Entry 4LH2 (X-ray diffraction, 1.67 A resolution); this record covers chains A and B.

# Chain A (and B)
Molecule: Delta-1-pyrroline-5-carboxylate dehydrogenase, mitochondrial
From: Mus musculus
Notes: EC 1.5.1.12; chain B of this document is another copy of the same molecule, construct and numbering; everything in this record applies to it too
UniProtKB: Q8CHT0 (AL4A1_MOUSE); residues 22-563 here correspond to UniProt positions 21-562 (UniProt number = residue number - 1)
Amino-acid sequence (563 residues; numbered 1 to 563; the number before each row is that of its first residue):
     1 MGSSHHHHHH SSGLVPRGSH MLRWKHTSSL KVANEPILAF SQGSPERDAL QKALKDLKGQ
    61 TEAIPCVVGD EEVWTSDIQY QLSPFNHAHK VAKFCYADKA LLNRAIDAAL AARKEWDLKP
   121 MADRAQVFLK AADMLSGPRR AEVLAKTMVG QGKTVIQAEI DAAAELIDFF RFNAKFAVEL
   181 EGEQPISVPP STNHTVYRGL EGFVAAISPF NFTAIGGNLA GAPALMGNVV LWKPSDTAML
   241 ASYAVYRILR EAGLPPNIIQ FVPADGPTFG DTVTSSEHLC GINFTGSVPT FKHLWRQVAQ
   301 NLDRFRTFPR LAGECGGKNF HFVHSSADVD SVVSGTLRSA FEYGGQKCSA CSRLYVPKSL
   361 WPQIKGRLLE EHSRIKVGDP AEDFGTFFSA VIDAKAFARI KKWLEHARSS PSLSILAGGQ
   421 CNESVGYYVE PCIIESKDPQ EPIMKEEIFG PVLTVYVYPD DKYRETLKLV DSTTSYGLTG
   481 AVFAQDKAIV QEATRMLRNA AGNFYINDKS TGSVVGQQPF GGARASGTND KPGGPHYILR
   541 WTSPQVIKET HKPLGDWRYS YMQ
Unresolved in the structure: 1-29 (chain B: 1-19)
Construct notes: initiating methionine (1); expression tag (2-21); conflict Ala33 (Thr32 in Q8CHT0), Thr61 (Met60 in Q8CHT0), Lys468 (Gln467 in Q8CHT0)
Small-molecule neighbours: succinic acid (SIN): Asn211, Phe212, Lys347, Cys348, Ser349, Thr511, Gly512, Ser513, Phe520

# Interface between chain A and chain B
Pairs across the interface - 210 pairs, chain A then chain B:
  Ala39(A) with Tyr561(B)
  Phe40(A) with Tyr561(B)
  Arg47(A) with Tyr561(B), hydrogen bond (side chain-backbone)
  Asp117(A) with Arg498(B), salt bridge
  Leu118(A) with Arg498(B)
  Thr154(A) with Tyr561(B)
  Val155(A) with Tyr561(B), hydrophobic
  Ile156(A) with Tyr559(B), hydrophobic; Tyr561(B), hydrophobic
  Phe172(A) with Ile186(B), hydrophobic
  Leu180(A) with His536(B)
  Glu183(A) with Pro535(B); His536(B)
  Pro185(A) with Gly516(B); Gln517(B)
  Ile186(A) with Phe172(B), hydrophobic; Gly516(B), hydrogen bond (backbone-backbone); Gln517(B)
  Val188(A) with Gln517(B)
  Asn193(A) with Gln517(B); Gln518(B), hydrogen bond
  Val196(A) with Arg498(B)
  Tyr197(A) with His536(B)
  Arg198(A) with Arg498(B), hydrogen bond (side chain-backbone); Asn499(B); Ala501(B), hydrogen bond (side chain-backbone); Gly502(B); Asn529(B)
  Glu201(A) with Asn499(B); Arg524(B), salt bridge
  Phe291(A) with Phe308(B), hydrophobic
  Lys292(A) with Leu302(B); Asp303(B), salt bridge
  Trp295(A) with Ala299(B); Leu302(B), hydrophobic; Phe308(B), hydrophobic; Pro309(B)
  Arg296(A) with Ala299(B), hydrogen bond (side chain-backbone); Gln300(B), hydrogen bond (side chain-backbone); Leu302(B); Asp303(B), salt bridge
  Ala299(A) with Trp295(B); Arg296(B), hydrogen bond (backbone-side chain); Ala299(B), hydrophobic
  Gln300(A) with Arg296(B), hydrogen bond (backbone-side chain)
  Leu302(A) with Lys292(B); Trp295(B), hydrophobic; Arg296(B)
  Asp303(A) with Lys292(B), salt bridge; Arg296(B), salt bridge
  Arg306(A) with Arg524(B); Ala525(B)
  Thr307(A) with Ala523(B); Arg524(B), hydrogen bond (side chain-backbone)
  Phe308(A) with Phe291(B), hydrophobic; Trp295(B), hydrophobic; Arg524(B); Ala525(B); Gly527(B)
  Pro309(A) with Trp295(B)
  Arg310(A) with Thr528(B), hydrogen bond (side chain-backbone); Asn529(B)
  Ser331(A) with Pro553(B); Leu554(B), hydrogen bond (side chain-backbone)
  Ser334(A) with Leu554(B); Gly555(B), hydrogen bond (side chain-backbone); Asp556(B); Trp557(B)
  Gly335(A) with Leu554(B)
  Leu337(A) with Trp557(B)
  Arg338(A) with Asp556(B), hydrogen bond (side chain-backbone); Trp557(B), hydrogen bond (side chain-backbone); Arg558(B), hydrogen bond (side chain-backbone); Tyr559(B), hydrogen bond
  Glu342(A) with Tyr559(B), hydrogen bond
  Glu371(A) with Trp557(B), hydrogen bond
  Arg374(A) with Trp557(B)
  Ile375(A) with Trp557(B), hydrophobic
  Phe384(A) with Tyr561(B); Met562(B)
  Gly385(A) with Met562(B)
  Thr386(A) with Met562(B)
  Phe387(A) with Trp557(B), hydrophobic; Met562(B), hydrophobic
  Ala484(A) with Met21(B)
  Gln485(A) with Met21(B)
  Asp486(A) with Met21(B)
  Lys487(A) with Met21(B)
  Val490(A) with Met21(B), hydrophobic
  Gln491(A) with Met21(B)
  Thr494(A) with Ile547(B)
  Arg495(A) with Leu118(B)
  Arg498(A) with Asp117(B), salt bridge; Leu118(B); Val196(B); Arg198(B), hydrogen bond (backbone-side chain); Gln545(B), hydrogen bond (backbone-side chain)
  Asn499(A) with Arg198(B); Glu201(B)
  Ala501(A) with Arg198(B), hydrogen bond (backbone-side chain); Gln545(B), hydrogen bond (backbone-side chain)
  Gly502(A) with Gln545(B); Val546(B), hydrogen bond (backbone-backbone)
  Asn503(A) with Val546(B)
  Phe504(A) with Gln545(B); Val546(B), hydrogen bond (backbone-backbone); Ile547(B); Lys548(B), hydrogen bond (backbone-backbone)
  Tyr505(A) with Lys548(B)
  Ile506(A) with Leu22(B), hydrophobic; Ile547(B), hydrophobic; Lys548(B), hydrogen bond (backbone-backbone); Glu549(B); Thr550(B), hydrogen bond (backbone-backbone)
  Asn507(A) with Met21(B); Thr550(B); Leu554(B)
  Asp508(A) with Lys548(B), salt bridge; Thr550(B), hydrogen bond; Leu554(B)
  Gly516(A) with Pro185(B); Ile186(B), hydrogen bond (backbone-backbone)
  Gln517(A) with Pro185(B); Ile186(B); Val188(B); Asn193(B)
  Gln518(A) with Asn193(B), hydrogen bond; Val546(B); Lys548(B)
  Pro519(A) with Val546(B)
  Ala523(A) with Thr307(B); Ser543(B)
  Arg524(A) with Glu201(B), salt bridge; Arg306(B); Thr307(B), hydrogen bond (backbone-side chain); Phe308(B)
  Ala525(A) with Arg306(B); Phe308(B)
  Gly527(A) with Phe308(B)
  Thr528(A) with Arg310(B), hydrogen bond (backbone-side chain)
  Asn529(A) with Arg198(B); Arg310(B); Ser543(B), hydrogen bond; Pro544(B), hydrogen bond (side chain-backbone)
  Lys531(A) with Pro544(B); Val546(B)
  Pro535(A) with Glu183(B)
  His536(A) with Leu180(B); Glu183(B); Tyr197(B); Leu539(B)
  Leu539(A) with His536(B); Leu539(B), hydrophobic
  Arg540(A) with Arg540(B)
  Ser543(A) with Ala523(B); Asn529(B), hydrogen bond
  Pro544(A) with Asn529(B), hydrogen bond (backbone-side chain); Lys531(B)
  Gln545(A) with Arg498(B), hydrogen bond (side chain-backbone); Ala501(B), hydrogen bond (side chain-backbone); Gly502(B); Phe504(B)
  Val546(A) with Gly502(B), hydrogen bond (backbone-backbone); Asn503(B); Phe504(B), hydrogen bond (backbone-backbone); Gln517(B); Gln518(B); Pro519(B); Lys531(B)
  Ile547(A) with Thr494(B); Phe504(B); Ile506(B), hydrophobic
  Lys548(A) with Phe504(B), hydrogen bond (backbone-backbone); Tyr505(B); Ile506(B), hydrogen bond (backbone-backbone); Asp508(B), salt bridge; Gln518(B)
  Glu549(A) with Ile506(B)
  Thr550(A) with Ile506(B), hydrogen bond (backbone-backbone); Asn507(B); Asp508(B), hydrogen bond
  Pro553(A) with Ser331(B)
  Leu554(A) with Ser331(B), hydrogen bond (backbone-side chain); Ser334(B); Gly335(B); Asn507(B); Asp508(B)
  Gly555(A) with Ser334(B), hydrogen bond (backbone-side chain)
  Asp556(A) with Arg338(B), hydrogen bond (backbone-side chain)
  Trp557(A) with Ser334(B); Leu337(B); Arg338(B), hydrogen bond (backbone-side chain); Glu371(B), hydrogen bond; Arg374(B); Ile375(B), hydrophobic; Phe387(B)
  Arg558(A) with Arg338(B), hydrogen bond (backbone-side chain); Glu371(B), salt bridge
  Tyr559(A) with Ile156(B), hydrophobic; Arg338(B); Glu342(B), hydrogen bond
  Tyr561(A) with Ala39(B); Phe40(B); Arg47(B), hydrogen bond (backbone-side chain); Thr154(B); Val155(B), hydrophobic; Ile156(B); Phe384(B)
  Met562(A) with Phe384(B); Gly385(B)
Interface residues without a listed pair, chain A (105 interface residues in all): Asn34, Arg113, Gln157, Ser191, Asn301, Asp328, Phe483, Leu497, Lys509, Ser560
Interface residues without a listed pair, chain B (100 interface residues in all): Asn34, Arg113, Gln157, Ser191, Asn301, Asp328, Thr386, Phe483, Leu497, Lys509, Ser560

# In short
The interface between chain A and chain B involves 105 residues on one side and 100 on the other; the contacts
include 53 hydrogen bonds and 11 salt bridges. Polar contacts include Asp117(A)-Arg498(B), Glu201(A)-Arg524(B)
and Lys292(A)-Asp303(B). Ligands of chain A: succinic acid.
Both chains are Delta-1-pyrroline-5-carboxylate dehydrogenase, mitochondrial (Mus musculus). Entry 4LH2
(Structure of mouse 1-Pyrroline-5-Carboxylate Dehydrogenase (ALDH4A1) complexed with succinate) was determined
by X-ray diffraction together with 4LGZ, 4LH0, 4LH1 and 4LH3 from the same study.
